Entry 8WKI (electron microscopy, 3.30 A resolution); this record covers chains ZW and Zh of the 53 polymer chains in the assembly.

Chain ZW (and Zh):
Protein: Flagellar hook protein FlgE
From: Salmonella enterica subsp. enterica serovar Typhimurium str. LT2
Notes: chain Zh of this document is another copy of the same molecule, construct and numbering; everything in this record applies to it too
UniProt: P0A1J1 (FLGE_SALTY); numbering as in UniProt (aligned over 1-403)
Amino-acid sequence (403 residues; row label = number of the first residue in the row):
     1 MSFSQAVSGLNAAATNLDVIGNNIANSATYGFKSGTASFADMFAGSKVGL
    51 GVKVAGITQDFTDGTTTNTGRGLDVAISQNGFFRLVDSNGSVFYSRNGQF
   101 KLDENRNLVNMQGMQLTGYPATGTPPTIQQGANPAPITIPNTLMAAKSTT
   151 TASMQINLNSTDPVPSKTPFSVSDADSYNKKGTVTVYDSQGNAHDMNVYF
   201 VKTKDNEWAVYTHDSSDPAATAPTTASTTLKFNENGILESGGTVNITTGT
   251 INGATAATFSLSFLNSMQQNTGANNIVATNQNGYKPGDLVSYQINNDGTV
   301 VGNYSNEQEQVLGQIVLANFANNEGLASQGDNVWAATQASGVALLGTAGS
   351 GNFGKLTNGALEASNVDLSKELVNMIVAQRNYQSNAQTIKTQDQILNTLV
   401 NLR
Disordered / not traced: 1, 403

Interface between chain ZW and chain Zh:
Contacting residue pairs - 16 pairs, chain ZW then chain Zh:
  T65(ZW) - S4(Zh)
  T65(ZW) - L50(Zh)
  T66(ZW) - M42(Zh)
  N68(ZW) - V54(Zh)
  Q79(ZW) - G45(Zh)
  Y178(ZW) - Q129(Zh)  hydrogen bond
  K181(ZW) - Q129(Zh)
  K181(ZW) - G131(Zh)
  G182(ZW) - G131(Zh)
  T183(ZW) - G131(Zh)  hydrogen bond (backbone-backbone)
  T183(ZW) - A132(Zh)
  T183(ZW) - N133(Zh)
  D195(ZW) - N133(Zh)
  E309(ZW) - Q338(Zh)
  D367(ZW) - S2(Zh)
  S369(ZW) - L399(Zh)
Other interface residues (no listed pair), chain ZW (17 interface residues in all): G64, V277, L368, L372, V373
Other interface residues (no listed pair), chain Zh (16 interface residues in all): K53, L344, L396, V400

Summary:
17 residues of chain ZW face 16 of chain Zh across their interface; the contacts include 2 hydrogen bonds.
Polar contacts include Y178(ZW)-Q129(Zh) and T183(ZW)-G131(Zh).
Chain ZW and chain Zh are both Flagellar hook protein FlgE (Salmonella enterica subsp. enterica serovar
Typhimurium str. LT2); the structure, Cryo-EM structure of the distal rod-hook within the flagellar motor-hook
complex in the CW state, was determined by electron microscopy together with 8WHT, 8WIW, 8WK3, 8WK4, 8WKK,
8WKQ and 11 further entries from the same study.
